PDB entry 8K45 | electron microscopy, 3.66 A resolution | chains A and C of the 5 polymer chains in the assembly

[Chain A (and C)]
Name: Spike glycoprotein
Organism: Severe acute respiratory syndrome coronavirus 2
Notes: chain C of this document is another copy of the same molecule, construct and numbering; everything in this record applies to it too
UniProt: P0DTC2 (SPIKE_SARS2); aligned to UniProt positions 1-1208 over residues 1-1208
Sequence (1285 residues; numbered 1 to 1288 plus 6 insertion-coded residues; 9 numbers in that range are skipped by the numbering (no residue carries them; nothing is unmodelled there); the number before each row is that of its first residue; a row labelled like 210A-210F holds insertion residues (210A, then the next letters in order)):
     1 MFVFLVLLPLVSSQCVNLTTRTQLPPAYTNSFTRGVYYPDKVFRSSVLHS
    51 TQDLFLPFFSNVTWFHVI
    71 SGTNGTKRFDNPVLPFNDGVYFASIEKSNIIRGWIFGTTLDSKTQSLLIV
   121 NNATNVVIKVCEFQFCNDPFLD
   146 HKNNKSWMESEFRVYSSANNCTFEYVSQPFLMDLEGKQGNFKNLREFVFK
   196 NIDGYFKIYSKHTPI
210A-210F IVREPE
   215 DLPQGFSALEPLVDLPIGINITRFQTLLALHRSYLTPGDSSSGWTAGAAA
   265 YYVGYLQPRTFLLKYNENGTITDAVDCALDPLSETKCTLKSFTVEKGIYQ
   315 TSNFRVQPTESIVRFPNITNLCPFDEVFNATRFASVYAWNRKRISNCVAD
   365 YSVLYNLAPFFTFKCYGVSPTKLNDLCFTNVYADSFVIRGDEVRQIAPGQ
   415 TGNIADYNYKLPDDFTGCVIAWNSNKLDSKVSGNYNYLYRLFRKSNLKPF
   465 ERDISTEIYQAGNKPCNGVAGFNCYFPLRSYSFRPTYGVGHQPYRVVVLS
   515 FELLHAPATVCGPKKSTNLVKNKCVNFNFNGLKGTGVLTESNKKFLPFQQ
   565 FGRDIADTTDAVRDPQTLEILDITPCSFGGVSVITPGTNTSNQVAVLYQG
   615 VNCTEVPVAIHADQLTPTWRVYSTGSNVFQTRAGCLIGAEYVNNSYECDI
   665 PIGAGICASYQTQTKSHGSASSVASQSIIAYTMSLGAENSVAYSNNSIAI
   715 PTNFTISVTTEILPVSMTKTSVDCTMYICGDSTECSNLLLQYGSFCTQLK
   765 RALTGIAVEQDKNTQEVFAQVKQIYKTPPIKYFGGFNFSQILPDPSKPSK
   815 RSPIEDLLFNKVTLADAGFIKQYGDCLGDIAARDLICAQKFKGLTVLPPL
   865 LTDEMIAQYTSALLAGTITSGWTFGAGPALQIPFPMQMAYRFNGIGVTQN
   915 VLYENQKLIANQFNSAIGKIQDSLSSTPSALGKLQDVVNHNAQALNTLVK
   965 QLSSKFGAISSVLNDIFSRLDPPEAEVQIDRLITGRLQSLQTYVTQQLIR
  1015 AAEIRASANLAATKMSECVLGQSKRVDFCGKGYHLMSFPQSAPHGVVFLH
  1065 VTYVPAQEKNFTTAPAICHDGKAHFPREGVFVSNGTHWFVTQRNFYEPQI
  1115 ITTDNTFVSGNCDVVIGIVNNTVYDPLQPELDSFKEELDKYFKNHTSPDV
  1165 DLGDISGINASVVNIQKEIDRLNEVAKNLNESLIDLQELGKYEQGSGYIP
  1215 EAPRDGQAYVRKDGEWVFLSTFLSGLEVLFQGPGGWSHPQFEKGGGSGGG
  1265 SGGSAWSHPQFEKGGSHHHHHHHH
Not modelled in the structure: 1-14, 71-76, 146-152, 177-184, 210A-210F, 248-256, 621-640, 676-690, 828-851, 1148-1288 (chain C: 1-14, 71-76, 146-152, 177-184, 210A-210F, 248-256, 334-337, 518-527, 621-640, 676-690, 828-851, 1148-1288)
Disulfides: Cys15-Cys136, Cys131-Cys166, Cys291-Cys301, Cys336-Cys361, Cys379-Cys432, Cys391-Cys525, Cys480-Cys488, Cys538-Cys590, Cys617-Cys649, Cys662-Cys671, Cys738-Cys760, Cys743-Cys749, Cys1032-Cys1043, Cys1082-Cys1126
Covalent attachments: N-acetylglucosamine (NAG) linked to Asn61, Asn331, Asn603, Asn616, Asn657, Asn709, Asn717, Asn801, Asn1074, Asn1098, Asn1134
Differences from the reference sequence: variant Val67 (Ala in P0DTC2), Ile95 (Thr in P0DTC2), Asp142 (Tyr145 in P0DTC2), Arg210C (Asn211 in P0DTC2), Glu210D (Leu212 in P0DTC2), Pro210E (Val213 in P0DTC2), Glu210F (Arg214 in P0DTC2), Asp339 (Gly in P0DTC2), Leu371 (Ser in P0DTC2), Pro373 (Ser in P0DTC2), Phe375 (Ser in P0DTC2), Asn417 (Lys in P0DTC2), Lys440 (Asn in P0DTC2), Ser446 (Gly in P0DTC2), Asn477 (Ser in P0DTC2), Lys478 (Thr in P0DTC2), Ala484 (Glu in P0DTC2), Arg493 (Gln in P0DTC2), Ser496 (Gly in P0DTC2), Arg498 (Gln in P0DTC2), Tyr501 (Asn in P0DTC2), His505 (Tyr in P0DTC2), Lys547 (Thr in P0DTC2), Gly614 (Asp in P0DTC2), Tyr655 (His in P0DTC2), Lys679 (Asn in P0DTC2), His681 (Pro in P0DTC2), Lys764 (Asn in P0DTC2), Tyr796 (Asp in P0DTC2), Lys856 (Asn in P0DTC2), His954 (Gln in P0DTC2), Lys969 (Asn in P0DTC2), Phe981 (Leu in P0DTC2); insertion (210A-210B); conflict Gly682 (Arg in P0DTC2), Ser683 (Arg in P0DTC2), Ser685 (Arg in P0DTC2), Pro817 (Phe in P0DTC2), Pro892 (Ala in P0DTC2), Pro899 (Ala in P0DTC2), Pro942 (Ala in P0DTC2), Pro986 (Lys in P0DTC2), Pro987 (Val in P0DTC2); expression tag (1209-1288)
Residues lining bound ligands: N-acetylglucosamine (NAG; 2-acetamido-2-deoxy-beta-D-glucopyranose): Ser459, Asn460, Lys462, Glu465
Swiss-Prot annotation at these positions:
  - region: Asn280 to Cys301 (Putative superantigen), Arg403 to Asp405 (Integrin-binding motif), Asn448 to Phe456 (Immunodominant HLA epitope recognized by the CD8+), Ser816 to Tyr837 (Fusion peptide 1), Lys835 to Phe855 (Fusion peptide 2), Asp1163 to Glu1202 (Heptad repeat 2)
  - site: Arg815, Ser816 (Cleavage)
  - glycosylation: Asn17 (N-linked (GlcNAc...) (complex) asparagine), Asn61 (N-linked (GlcNAc...) (hybrid) asparagine), Asn74 (N-linked (GlcNAc...) (complex) asparagine), Asn122 (N-linked (GlcNAc...) (hybrid) asparagine), Asn149 (N-linked (GlcNAc...) (complex) asparagine), Asn165 (N-linked (GlcNAc...) (complex) asparagine), Asn234 (N-linked (GlcNAc...) (high mannose) asparagine), Asn282 (N-linked (GlcNAc...) (complex) asparagine), Thr323 (O-linked (GalNAc) threonine), Ser325 (O-linked (HexNAc...) serine), Asn331 (N-linked (GlcNAc...) (complex) asparagine), Asn343 (N-linked (GlcNAc...) (complex) asparagine), Asn603 (N-linked (GlcNAc...) (hybrid) asparagine), Asn616 (N-linked (GlcNAc...) (complex) asparagine), Asn657 (N-linked (GlcNAc...) (complex) asparagine), Thr676 (O-linked (GlcNAc...) threonine), Thr678 (O-linked (GlcNAc...) threonine), Asn709 (N-linked (GlcNAc...) (high mannose) asparagine), Asn717 (N-linked (GlcNAc...) (hybrid) asparagine), Asn801 (N-linked (GlcNAc...) (hybrid) asparagine) and 6 more in UniProt

[How chain A and chain C interact]
Residue-residue contacts (87; chain A residue first):
  Asp40(A) - Gln563(C)  hydrogen bond (backbone-side chain)
  Lys41(A) - Gln563(C)
  Val42(A) - Gln563(C)  hydrogen bond (backbone-side chain)
  Val42(A) - Arg567(C)
  Phe43(A) - Gln563(C)
  Phe43(A) - Gly566(C)
  Phe43(A) - Arg567(C)  hydrogen bond (backbone-backbone)
  Arg44(A) - Arg567(C)
  Glu224(A) - Phe562(C)
  Asp737(A) - Asn317(C)  hydrogen bond
  Gln755(A) - Ser968(C)  hydrogen bond (backbone-side chain)
  Gln755(A) - Lys969(C)
  Gln755(A) - Phe970(C)
  Gln755(A) - Gly971(C)
  Tyr756(A) - Ser968(C)  hydrogen bond (backbone-side chain)
  Gly757(A) - Gln965(C)
  Gly757(A) - Ser968(C)
  Ser758(A) - Gln965(C)
  Phe759(A) - Gln965(C)
  Gln762(A) - Thr961(C)
  Lys764(A) - Gln314(C)
  Arg765(A) - Gln957(C)  hydrogen bond
  Lys786(A) - Leu699(C)  hydrogen bond (side chain-backbone)
  Gln787(A) - Ala701(C)
  Gln787(A) - Asn703(C)  hydrogen bond
  Ile788(A) - Ala701(C)  hydrogen bond (backbone-backbone)
  Ile788(A) - Glu702(C)
  Ile788(A) - Asn703(C)  hydrogen bond (backbone-backbone)
  Tyr789(A) - Asn703(C)
  Lys790(A) - Glu702(C)
  Lys790(A) - Asn703(C)  hydrogen bond (backbone-backbone)
  Tyr796(A) - Tyr707(C)
  Phe797(A) - Tyr707(C)
  Phe855(A) - Thr588(C)
  Phe855(A) - Pro589(C)
  Phe855(A) - Cys590(C)
  Gly857(A) - Phe592(C)
  Leu861(A) - Gln613(C)
  Pro862(A) - Ala647(C)  hydrophobic
  Pro863(A) - Ala668(C)  hydrogen bond (backbone-backbone)
  Leu864(A) - Gly667(C)
  Leu864(A) - Ala668(C)
  Leu864(A) - Gly669(C)  hydrogen bond (backbone-backbone)
  Leu865(A) - Met697(C)  hydrophobic
  Thr866(A) - Ala668(C)
  Thr866(A) - Gly669(C)
  Met869(A) - Gly669(C)
  Met869(A) - Leu699(C)  hydrophobic
  Gln872(A) - Leu699(C)
  Tyr873(A) - Leu699(C)
  Thr883(A) - Val705(C)
  Ala890(A) - Gly1046(C)
  Ala890(A) - Val1068(C)
  Pro892(A) - Pro1069(C)
  Pro892(A) - Glu1072(C)
  Leu894(A) - Ala713(C)  hydrophobic
  Leu894(A) - Pro715(C)  hydrophobic
  Leu894(A) - Glu1072(C)
  Gln895(A) - Ala706(C)  hydrogen bond (side chain-backbone)
  Gln895(A) - Ser711(C)
  Gln895(A) - Ile712(C)
  Gln895(A) - Ala713(C)  hydrogen bond (backbone-backbone)
  Ile896(A) - Tyr707(C)
  Ile896(A) - Ile712(C)  hydrophobic
  Pro897(A) - Tyr707(C)  hydrophobic
  Pro897(A) - Ser708(C)
  Pro897(A) - Asn709(C)
  Pro897(A) - Ser711(C)
  Phe898(A) - Tyr707(C)
  Met900(A) - Thr1077(C)  hydrogen bond
  Tyr904(A) - Val1094(C)
  Tyr904(A) - Arg1107(C)
  Gln913(A) - Arg1107(C)
  Tyr917(A) - Pro1079(C)  hydrophobic
  Tyr917(A) - Phe1089(C)  hydrophobic
  Gln920(A) - Ile1130(C)
  Asn978(A) - Lys547(C)  hydrogen bond
  Gln1002(A) - Gln1002(C)  hydrogen bond
  Thr1009(A) - Thr1009(C)
  Leu1012(A) - Ile1013(C)  hydrophobic
  Ile1013(A) - Ile1013(C)  hydrophobic
  Ser1030(A) - Val1040(C)  hydrogen bond (side chain-backbone)
  Ser1030(A) - Asp1041(C)
  Glu1031(A) - Arg1039(C)  salt bridge
  Leu1034(A) - Val1040(C)
  Arg1039(A) - Arg1039(C)
  Leu1141(A) - Leu1141(C)  hydrophobic
Interface residues without a listed pair, chain A (78 interface residues in all): Val47, His49, Asn282, Pro412, Gly413, Ser735, Met740, Asp745, Pro792, Lys854, Ser884, Trp886, Gly889, Asn907, Asn914, Glu918, Val963, Lys964, Asp979, Gln1005, Gly1035, Glu1144
Interface residues without a listed pair, chain C (83 interface residues in all): Arg319, Gly545, Lys558, Phe559, Gln564, Phe565, Asp568, Ile569, Ala570, Asp571, Pro665, Ile666, Ile670, Thr696, Gly700, Ser704, Asn710, Ala972, Asp985, Thr1006, Gln1010, Lys1045, Tyr1047, Pro1090, Gly1093, Phe1121, Ser1123, Val1128, Val1129

[Summary]
Chain A and chain C form an interface of 78 and 83 residues respectively; the contacts include 20 hydrogen
bonds and 1 salt bridge. Polar pairs include Glu1031(A)-Arg1039(C), Asp40(A)-Gln563(C) and Val42(A)-Gln563(C).
Chain A binds N-acetylglucosamine.
Chain A and chain C are both Spike glycoprotein (Severe acute respiratory syndrome coronavirus 2); the
structure, A potent and broad-spectrum neutralizing nanobody for SARS-CoV-2 viruses including all major
Omicron strains, was determined by electron microscopy, deposited together with 8K3K, 8K46 and 8K47.
